Entry 9EV6 (X-ray diffraction, 1.89 A resolution); this record covers chains A and C of the 4 polymer chains in the assembly.

Chain A (and C):
Name: Thiamine pyrophosphate-requiring enzymes [acetolactate synthase, pyruvate dehydrogenase (Cytochrome), glyoxylate carboligase, phosphonopyruvate decarboxylase]
Organism: Corynebacterium glutamicum ATCC 13032
Notes: chain C of this document is another copy of the same molecule, construct and numbering; everything in this record applies to it too
UniProtKB: Q8NMG5 (Q8NMG5_CORGL); numbering as in UniProt (aligned over 1-562)
Chain sequence (564 residues; each row starts with the number of its first residue; numbers below 1 keep their minus sign (Gly-1 is residue -1)):
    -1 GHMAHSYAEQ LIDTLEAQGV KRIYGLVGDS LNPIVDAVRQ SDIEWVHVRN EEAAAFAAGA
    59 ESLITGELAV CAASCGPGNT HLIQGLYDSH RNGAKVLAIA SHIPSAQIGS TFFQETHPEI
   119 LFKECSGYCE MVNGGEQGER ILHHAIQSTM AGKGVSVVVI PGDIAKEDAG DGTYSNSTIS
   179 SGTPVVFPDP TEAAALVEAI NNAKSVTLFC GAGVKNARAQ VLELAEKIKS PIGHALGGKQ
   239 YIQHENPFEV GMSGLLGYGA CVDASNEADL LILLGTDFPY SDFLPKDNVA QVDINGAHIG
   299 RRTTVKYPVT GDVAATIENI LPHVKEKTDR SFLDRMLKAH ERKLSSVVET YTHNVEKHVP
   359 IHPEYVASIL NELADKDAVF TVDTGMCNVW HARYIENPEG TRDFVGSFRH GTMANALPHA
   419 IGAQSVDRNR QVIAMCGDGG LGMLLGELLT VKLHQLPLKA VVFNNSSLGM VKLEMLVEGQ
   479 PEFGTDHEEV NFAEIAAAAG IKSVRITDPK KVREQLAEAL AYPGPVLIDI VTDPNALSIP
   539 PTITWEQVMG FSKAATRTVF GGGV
Not modelled in the structure: -1 to 1, 537-562
Construct notes: expression tag (-1 to 0)
Ion coordination: Mg2+: Asp436, Asn463, Ser465 (together with thiamine diphosphate)
Small-molecule neighbours:
  - FAD (flavin-adenine dinucleotide): Gly209, Ala210, Gly211, His232, Ala233, Leu234, Gly235, Gly236, Met250, Ser251, Gly252, Leu253, Leu254, Gly255, Gly273, Thr274, Asp275, Phe276, Pro277, Tyr278, Val290, Asp291, Ile292, Asn293, His296, Gly309, Asp310, Val311, Thr382, Gly383, Asn386, Ser405, Phe406, Arg407, Gly409, Met468
  - thiamine diphosphate (TPP), molecule 1: Leu24, Val25, Gly26, Asp27, Glu49, Ser72, Pro75, Gly76, His79, Gln112
  - thiamine diphosphate (TPP), molecule 2: Gln82, Thr382, Gly383, Met384, Cys385, Gly409, Thr410, Met411, Gly435, Asp436, Gly437, Gly438, Met441, Asn463, Ser465, Leu466, Gly467, Met468, Val469

Interface between chain A and chain C:
Pairs across the interface (81):
  His141(A) - Ile297(C)
  His141(A) - Gly298(C)  hydrogen bond (side chain-backbone)
  His142(A) - Gly298(C)
  His142(A) - Arg299(C)
  Gln145(A) - Gly294(C)  hydrogen bond (side chain-backbone)
  Gln145(A) - Ala295(C)
  Gln145(A) - Ile297(C)
  Ser146(A) - Ala295(C)
  Ala149(A) - Gly294(C)
  Ala149(A) - Ala295(C)
  Lys151(A) - Asn293(C)
  Thr171(A) - Lys284(C)
  Thr171(A) - Thr302(C)  hydrogen bond (backbone-side chain)
  Tyr172(A) - Ser279(C)  hydrogen bond
  Tyr172(A) - Gly298(C)
  Tyr172(A) - Arg299(C)
  Tyr172(A) - Arg300(C)
  Tyr172(A) - Thr301(C)
  Asn174(A) - Thr302(C)
  Ser175(A) - Thr301(C)
  Ser175(A) - Thr302(C)
  Ser175(A) - Val303(C)  hydrogen bond (side chain-backbone)
  Thr176(A) - Val303(C)  hydrogen bond (backbone-backbone)
  Thr176(A) - Lys304(C)  hydrogen bond (side chain-backbone)
  Thr176(A) - Pro306(C)
  Ile177(A) - Pro306(C)
  Ser178(A) - Glu190(C)  hydrogen bond
  Ser178(A) - Ile297(C)
  Ser178(A) - Pro306(C)
  Ser178(A) - Thr308(C)  hydrogen bond
  Ser179(A) - Glu190(C)  hydrogen bond (backbone-side chain)
  Gly180(A) - Asp187(C)
  Gly180(A) - Glu190(C)  hydrogen bond (backbone-side chain)
  Thr181(A) - Asp187(C)  hydrogen bond (backbone-side chain)
  Pro182(A) - Val184(C)  hydrophobic
  Pro182(A) - Phe185(C)
  Pro182(A) - Thr308(C)
  Val183(A) - Val183(C)
  Val183(A) - Val184(C)
  Val183(A) - Phe185(C)  hydrogen bond (backbone-backbone)
  Val184(A) - Pro182(C)  hydrophobic
  Val184(A) - Val183(C)
  Phe185(A) - Pro182(C)
  Phe185(A) - Val183(C)  hydrogen bond (backbone-backbone)
  Phe185(A) - Phe185(C)  hydrophobic
  Asp187(A) - Gly180(C)
  Asp187(A) - Thr181(C)  hydrogen bond (side chain-backbone)
  Glu190(A) - Ser178(C)  hydrogen bond
  Glu190(A) - Ser179(C)  hydrogen bond (side chain-backbone)
  Glu190(A) - Gly180(C)  hydrogen bond (side chain-backbone)
  Ser279(A) - Tyr172(C)  hydrogen bond
  Lys284(A) - Thr171(C)
  Asn293(A) - Lys151(C)
  Gly294(A) - Gln145(C)  hydrogen bond (backbone-side chain)
  Gly294(A) - Ala149(C)
  Ala295(A) - Gln145(C)
  Ala295(A) - Ser146(C)
  Ala295(A) - Ala149(C)
  Ile297(A) - His141(C)
  Ile297(A) - Gln145(C)
  Ile297(A) - Ser178(C)
  Gly298(A) - His141(C)  hydrogen bond (backbone-side chain)
  Gly298(A) - Tyr172(C)
  Arg299(A) - His141(C)
  Arg299(A) - His142(C)
  Arg299(A) - Tyr172(C)
  Arg300(A) - Tyr172(C)  hydrogen bond (backbone-side chain)
  Thr301(A) - Tyr172(C)
  Thr301(A) - Ser175(C)
  Thr302(A) - Thr171(C)  hydrogen bond (side chain-backbone)
  Thr302(A) - Asn174(C)
  Thr302(A) - Ser175(C)
  Val303(A) - Ser175(C)  hydrogen bond (backbone-side chain)
  Val303(A) - Thr176(C)  hydrogen bond (backbone-backbone)
  Lys304(A) - Asn174(C)  hydrogen bond (side chain-backbone)
  Lys304(A) - Thr176(C)  hydrogen bond (backbone-side chain)
  Pro306(A) - Thr176(C)
  Pro306(A) - Ile177(C)
  Pro306(A) - Ser178(C)
  Thr308(A) - Ser178(C)  hydrogen bond
  Thr308(A) - Pro182(C)
Interface residues without a listed pair, chain A (39 interface residues in all): Arg138, Pro186
Interface residues without a listed pair, chain C (40 interface residues in all): Arg138, Pro186, Val307

In short:
39 residues of chain A and 40 residues of chain C are in contact, with 28 hydrogen bonds. Polar contacts
include His141(A)-Gly298(C), Gln145(A)-Gly294(C) and Thr171(A)-Thr302(C). Chain A binds flavin-adenine
dinucleotide and thiamine diphosphate. Asp436(A), Asn463(A) and Ser465(A) form the Mg2+ site.
Both chains are Thiamine pyrophosphate-requiring enzymes [acetolactate synthase, pyruvate dehydrogenase
(Cytochrome), glyoxylate carboligase, phosphonopyruvate decarboxylase] (Corynebacterium glutamicum ATCC
13032). Entry 9EV6 (Corynebacterium glutamicum pyruvate:quinone oxidoreductase (PQO), C-terminal truncated
construct) was determined by X-ray diffraction (same publication as 9EV3, 9EV4 and 9EV5).
